PDB entry 1MZP | X-ray diffraction, 2.65 A resolution | chains B and A

# Chain B
Molecule: fragment of 23S rRNA
Sequence (55 nucleotides; row label = number of the first residue in the row):
     1 GGGAUGCGUA GGAUAGGUGG GAGCCGCAAG GCGCCGGUGA AAUACCACCC UUCCC
Bound ions: Mg2+ near G21 (its only coordinating residue here)

# Chain A
Protein: 50s ribosomal protein L1P
From: Sulfolobus acidocaldarius
Reference sequence: P35024 (RL1_SULAC); residues 2-217 here correspond to UniProt positions 5-220 (UniProt number = residue number + 3)
Chain sequence (217 residues; row label = number of the first residue in the row):
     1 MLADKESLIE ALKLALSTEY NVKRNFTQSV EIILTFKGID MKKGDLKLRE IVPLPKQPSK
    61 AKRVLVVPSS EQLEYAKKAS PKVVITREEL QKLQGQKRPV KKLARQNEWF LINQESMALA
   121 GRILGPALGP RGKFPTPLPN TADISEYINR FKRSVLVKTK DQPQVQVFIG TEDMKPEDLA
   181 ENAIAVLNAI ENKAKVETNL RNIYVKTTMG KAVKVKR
Modified residues: Mse41, Mse117, Mse174, Mse209 (selenomethionine; parent Met)
Sequence notes: cloning artifact (1); modified residue (41, 117, 174, 209); conflict Arg105 (Ile108 in P35024), Leu156 (Ile159 in P35024)

# Chain B / chain A interface
Contacting residue pairs (66):
  G16(B) with Gln162(A), base contact
  G17(B) with Gln162(A), hydrogen bond to the base; Gln164(A), hydrogen bond to the base
  U18(B) with Lys160(A), salt bridge to the phosphate; Gln162(A), sugar contact; Gln166(A), hydrogen bond to the sugar
  G19(B) with Glu31(A), hydrogen bond to the base; Lys158(A), salt bridge to the phosphate; Gln166(A), sugar contact; Val167(A), sugar contact; Lys206(A), base contact
  G20(B) with Ser29(A), phosphate contact; Glu31(A), hydrogen bond to the sugar; Phe168(A), sugar contact; Thr208(A), hydrogen bond to the sugar; Mse209(A), base contact
  G21(B) with Ser29(A), hydrogen bond to the phosphate; Lys60(A), salt bridge to the phosphate; Arg105(A), hydrogen bond to the base; Phe168(A), phosphate contact; Thr208(A), sugar contact
  A22(B) with Phe26(A), sugar contact; Lys60(A), salt bridge to the phosphate
  G23(B) with Asn25(A), sugar contact; Phe26(A), phosphate contact; Mse209(A), sugar contact
  C24(B) with Arg24(A), hydrogen bond to the phosphate; Asn25(A), hydrogen bond to the phosphate; Mse209(A), sugar contact
  C25(B) with Arg24(A), salt bridge to the phosphate
  G36(B) with Lys102(A), salt bridge to the phosphate
  G37(B) with Arg98(A), phosphate contact; Lys102(A), salt bridge to the phosphate
  U38(B) with Arg98(A), salt bridge to the phosphate
  G39(B) with Arg98(A), hydrogen bond to the base; Lys101(A), hydrogen bond to the base; Arg131(A), base contact
  A40(B) with Lys97(A), salt bridge to the phosphate; Lys101(A), salt bridge to the phosphate; Pro130(A), sugar contact
  A41(B) with Lys101(A), salt bridge to the phosphate; Arg131(A), salt bridge to the phosphate
  A42(B) with Arg105(A), salt bridge to the phosphate; Arg131(A), salt bridge to the phosphate
  U43(B) with Arg105(A), salt bridge to the phosphate
  A44(B) with Mse209(A), base contact
  C45(B) with Mse209(A), sugar contact
  C46(B) with Lys206(A), hydrogen bond to the base; Thr208(A), hydrogen bond to the sugar; Mse209(A), sugar contact; Gly210(A), hydrogen bond to the sugar
  A47(B) with Ile33(A), sugar contact; Lys206(A), sugar contact; Gly210(A), phosphate contact; Lys211(A), phosphate contact; Ala212(A), phosphate contact
  C48(B) with Ile33(A), sugar contact; Thr35(A), sugar contact; Gln164(A), hydrogen bond to the sugar; Gln166(A), hydrogen bond to the base; Tyr204(A), sugar contact
  C49(B) with Thr35(A), sugar contact; Gln162(A), hydrogen bond to the base; Pro163(A), sugar contact; Gln164(A), sugar contact; Arg201(A), salt bridge to the phosphate
Also at the interface, not in a pair above, chain B (25 interface residues in all): C50
Also at the interface, not in a pair above, chain A (33 interface residues in all): Asp161, Thr207

# Overview
25 residues of chain B face 33 of chain A across their interface, with 18 hydrogen bonds and 16 salt bridges.
Among the polar pairs are G17(B)-Gln162(A), G17(B)-Gln164(A) and G19(B)-Glu31(A).
Chain B is fragment of 23S rRNA and chain A is 50s ribosomal protein L1P (Sulfolobus acidocaldarius); the
structure, Structure of the L1 protuberance in the ribosome, was determined by X-ray diffraction.
